6U9D - chains A and B of the 16 polymer chains in the assembly; structure by X-ray diffraction, 3.19 A resolution.

# Chain A (and B)
Protein: Acetolactate synthase catalytic subunit, mitochondrial
Source organism: Saccharomyces cerevisiae
Notes: EC 2.2.1.6; chain B of this document is another copy of the same molecule, construct and numbering; everything in this record applies to it too
UniProt: P07342 (ILVB_YEAST); numbering as in UniProt (aligned over 58-687)
Sequence (644 residues; each row starts with the number of its first residue):
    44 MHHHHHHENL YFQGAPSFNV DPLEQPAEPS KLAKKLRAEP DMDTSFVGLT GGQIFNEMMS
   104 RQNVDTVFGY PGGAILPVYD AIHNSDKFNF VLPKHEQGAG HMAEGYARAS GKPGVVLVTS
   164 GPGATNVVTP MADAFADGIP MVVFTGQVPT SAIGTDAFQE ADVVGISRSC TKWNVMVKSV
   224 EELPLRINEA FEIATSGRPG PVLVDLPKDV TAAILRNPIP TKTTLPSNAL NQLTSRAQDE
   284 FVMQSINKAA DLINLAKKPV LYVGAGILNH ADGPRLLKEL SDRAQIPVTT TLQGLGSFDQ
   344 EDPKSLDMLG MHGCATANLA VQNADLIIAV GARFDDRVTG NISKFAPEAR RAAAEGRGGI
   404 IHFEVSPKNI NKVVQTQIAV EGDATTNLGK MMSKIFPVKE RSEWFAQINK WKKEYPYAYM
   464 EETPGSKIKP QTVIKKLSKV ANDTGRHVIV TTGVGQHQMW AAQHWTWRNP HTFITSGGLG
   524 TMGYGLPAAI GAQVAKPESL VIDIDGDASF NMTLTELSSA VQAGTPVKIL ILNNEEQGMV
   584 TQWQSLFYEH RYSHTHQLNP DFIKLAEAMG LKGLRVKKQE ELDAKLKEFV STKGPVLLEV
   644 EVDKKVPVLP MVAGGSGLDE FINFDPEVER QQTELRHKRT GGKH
Not modelled in the structure: 44-83 (chain B: 44-80)
Construct notes: initiating methionine (44); expression tag (45-57)
Ion coordination: Mg2+: Asp550, Asn577, Glu579 (together with thiamine diphosphate)
Ligand contacts:
  - Bensulfuron methyl (60G; methyl 2-[(4,6-dimethoxypyrimidin-2-yl)carbamoylsulfamoylmethyl]benzoate), molecule 1: Gly116, Ala117, Val191, Pro192, Ala195, Ala200, Phe201, Gln202, Lys251
  - Bensulfuron methyl (60G), molecule 2: Met354, Asp379, Arg380, Met582, Val583, Trp586
  - FAD (flavin-adenine dinucleotide): Ala179, Asp180, Arg241, Gly307, Ala308, Gly309, Asn312, Thr334, Leu335, Gln336, Met351, Leu352, Gly353, Met354, His355, Gly356, Gly374, Ala375, Arg376, Asp378, Arg380, Val381, Phe406, Glu407, Val408, Ser409, Asn412, Gly425, Asp426, Ala427, Val497, Gln501, Met502, Ser519, Gly520, Gly521, Gly523, Met582
  - thiamine diphosphate (TPP), molecule 1: Tyr113, Pro114, Gly115, Glu139, Thr162, Pro165, Gly166, Asn169, Gln202
  - thiamine diphosphate (TPP), molecule 2: Val497, Gly498, Gln499, His500, Gly523, Thr524, Met525, Gly549, Asp550, Ala551, Ser552, Met555, Asn577, Glu579, Gln580, Gly581, Met582, Val583
Curated features (UniProtKB/Swiss-Prot):
  - binding site (thiamine diphosphate): Glu139
  - binding site (FAD): Arg241
  - binding site (Mg(2+)): Asp550, Asn577, Glu579

# Interface between chain A and chain B
Pairs across the interface - 123 pairs, chain A then chain B:
  Tyr113(A) - Met525(B)
  Tyr113(A) - Ala551(B)
  Tyr113(A) - Met555(B)
  Tyr113(A) - Gln580(B)  hydrogen bond
  Pro114(A) - Gln580(B)
  Pro114(A) - Ser596(B)
  Pro114(A) - His597(B)
  Leu119(A) - Val583(B)  hydrophobic
  Leu119(A) - Trp586(B)  hydrophobic
  Leu119(A) - Tyr591(B)
  Pro120(A) - Tyr591(B)
  Tyr122(A) - Ser596(B)  hydrogen bond (backbone-side chain)
  Tyr122(A) - His597(B)
  Asp123(A) - Tyr591(B)
  Asp123(A) - Arg594(B)  salt bridge
  His126(A) - Arg594(B)  hydrogen bond
  His126(A) - Tyr595(B)  hydrogen bond (side chain-backbone)
  His126(A) - Ser596(B)
  Phe133(A) - His597(B)
  Leu135(A) - His597(B)
  Leu135(A) - Gln600(B)
  Lys137(A) - Asn554(B)
  Lys137(A) - Met555(B)
  Lys137(A) - Gln600(B)
  Lys137(A) - Leu601(B)  hydrogen bond (side chain-backbone)
  His138(A) - Gln140(B)  hydrogen bond
  His138(A) - Met555(B)
  Glu139(A) - Met555(B)
  Gln140(A) - His138(B)  hydrogen bond
  Gly164(A) - Leu522(B)
  Pro165(A) - Leu522(B)
  Pro165(A) - Gly523(B)
  Pro165(A) - Thr524(B)
  Thr168(A) - Thr172(B)  hydrogen bond
  Asn169(A) - Thr172(B)  hydrogen bond
  Thr172(A) - Thr168(B)  hydrogen bond
  Thr172(A) - Asn169(B)  hydrogen bond
  Asp199(A) - Arg376(B)  hydrogen bond (backbone-side chain)
  Asp199(A) - Lys415(B)  salt bridge
  Ala200(A) - Asp379(B)
  Phe201(A) - Asp379(B)  hydrogen bond (backbone-side chain)
  Phe201(A) - Arg380(B)
  Phe201(A) - Gly520(B)
  Gln202(A) - Gly521(B)  hydrogen bond (backbone-backbone)
  Gln202(A) - Leu522(B)
  Gln202(A) - Gly523(B)
  Asp205(A) - Ser212(B)
  Ile209(A) - Ile209(B)
  Ile209(A) - Ser212(B)
  Ser212(A) - Asp205(B)  hydrogen bond
  Ser212(A) - Ile209(B)
  Arg376(A) - Asp199(B)  hydrogen bond (side chain-backbone)
  Asp378(A) - Asp199(B)
  Asp379(A) - Ala200(B)
  Asp379(A) - Phe201(B)  hydrogen bond (side chain-backbone)
  Arg380(A) - Phe201(B)
  Asn412(A) - Asp199(B)
  Lys415(A) - Thr198(B)
  Lys415(A) - Asp199(B)  salt bridge
  Gly520(A) - Phe201(B)
  Gly521(A) - Phe201(B)
  Gly521(A) - Gln202(B)  hydrogen bond (backbone-backbone)
  Leu522(A) - Gly164(B)
  Leu522(A) - Pro165(B)
  Leu522(A) - Gln202(B)
  Gly523(A) - Pro165(B)
  Gly523(A) - Gln202(B)
  Thr524(A) - Pro165(B)
  Met525(A) - Tyr113(B)
  Ala551(A) - Tyr113(B)
  Asn554(A) - Lys137(B)
  Asn554(A) - Thr558(B)  hydrogen bond (backbone-side chain)
  Met555(A) - Tyr113(B)
  Met555(A) - Lys137(B)
  Met555(A) - His138(B)
  Met555(A) - Glu139(B)
  Leu557(A) - Thr558(B)
  Thr558(A) - Asn554(B)
  Thr558(A) - Leu557(B)
  Ser561(A) - Leu601(B)
  Ser561(A) - Pro603(B)
  Val564(A) - Leu601(B)  hydrophobic
  Gln565(A) - His599(B)  hydrogen bond (side chain-backbone)
  Gln565(A) - Gln600(B)
  Gln565(A) - Leu601(B)  hydrogen bond (side chain-backbone)
  Gln580(A) - Tyr113(B)  hydrogen bond
  Gln580(A) - Pro114(B)
  Val583(A) - Leu119(B)  hydrophobic
  Trp586(A) - Leu119(B)  hydrophobic
  Tyr591(A) - Leu119(B)
  Tyr591(A) - Pro120(B)
  Tyr591(A) - Asp123(B)
  Arg594(A) - Asp123(B)  salt bridge
  Arg594(A) - His126(B)
  Tyr595(A) - His126(B)
  Ser596(A) - Tyr122(B)  hydrogen bond (side chain-backbone)
  Ser596(A) - His126(B)
  His597(A) - Pro114(B)
  His597(A) - Phe133(B)
  His597(A) - Leu135(B)
  Thr598(A) - Pro114(B)
  His599(A) - Gln565(B)  hydrogen bond (backbone-side chain)
  Gln600(A) - Leu135(B)
  Gln600(A) - Lys137(B)
  Gln600(A) - Gln565(B)
  Leu601(A) - Lys137(B)  hydrogen bond (backbone-side chain)
  Leu601(A) - Ser561(B)
  Leu601(A) - Val564(B)  hydrophobic
  Leu601(A) - Gln565(B)  hydrogen bond (backbone-side chain)
  Pro603(A) - Ala611(B)
  Pro603(A) - Met612(B)  hydrophobic
  Asp604(A) - Ala611(B)  hydrogen bond (backbone-backbone)
  Lys607(A) - Ala611(B)
  Leu608(A) - Leu608(B)  hydrophobic
  Leu608(A) - Ala611(B)
  Leu608(A) - Met612(B)  hydrophobic
  Ala611(A) - Pro603(B)
  Ala611(A) - Asp604(B)  hydrogen bond (backbone-backbone)
  Ala611(A) - Lys607(B)
  Ala611(A) - Leu608(B)
  Met612(A) - Leu557(B)  hydrophobic
  Met612(A) - Pro603(B)  hydrophobic
  Met612(A) - Leu608(B)  hydrophobic
Also at the interface, not in a pair above, chain A (72 interface residues in all): Ile125, Val171, Ala175, Thr198, Glu203, Gly208, Lys251, Gln587, Asn602
Also at the interface, not in a pair above, chain B (72 interface residues in all): Ile125, Val171, Ala175, Glu203, Gly208, Cys213, Lys251, Asp378, Gln587, Thr598, Asn602

# Summary
Chain A and chain B each contribute 72 residues to their interface; the contacts include 28 hydrogen bonds and
4 salt bridges. Among the polar pairs are Asp123(A)-Arg594(B), Asp199(A)-Lys415(B) and Tyr113(A)-Gln580(B).
Chain A binds thiamine diphosphate, flavin-adenine dinucleotide and Bensulfuron methyl.
Chain A and chain B are both Acetolactate synthase catalytic subunit, mitochondrial (Saccharomyces
cerevisiae); the structure, Saccharomyces cerevisiae acetohydroxyacid synthase, was determined by X-ray
diffraction, deposited together with 6U9H, 6VZ8 and 6WO1.
